7QHZ - chain A; structure by X-ray diffraction, 1.50 A resolution.

== Chain A ==
Molecule: Kallikrein-6
Source organism: Homo sapiens
Notes: EC 3.4.21.-
Reference sequence: Q92876 (KLK6_HUMAN); the construct lacks a stretch of the UniProt sequence and is renumbered around it, so the offset changes along the chain: 16-36 = UniProt 22-42; 38-67 = UniProt 43-72; 69-125 = UniProt 73-129; 127-130 = UniProt 130-133; 4 more segments
Amino-acid sequence (223 residues; each row starts with the number of its first residue; note: 10 numbers in that range are skipped by the numbering (no residue carries them; nothing is unmodelled there)):
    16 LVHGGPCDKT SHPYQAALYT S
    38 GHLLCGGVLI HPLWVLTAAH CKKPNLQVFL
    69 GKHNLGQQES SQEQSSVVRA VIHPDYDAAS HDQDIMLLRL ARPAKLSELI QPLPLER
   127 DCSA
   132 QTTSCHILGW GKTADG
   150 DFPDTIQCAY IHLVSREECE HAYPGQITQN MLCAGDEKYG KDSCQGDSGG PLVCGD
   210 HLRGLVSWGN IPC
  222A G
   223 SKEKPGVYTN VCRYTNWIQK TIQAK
Disordered / not traced: 247
Differences from the reference sequence: engineered mutation Gly74 (Arg78 in Q92876), Gln76 (Arg80 in Q92876), Gln132 (Asn134 in Q92876)
Curated features (UniProtKB/Swiss-Prot):
  - active site (Charge relay system): His57, Asp102, Ser197
Disulfides: Cys22-Cys157, Cys42-Cys58, Cys128-Cys234, Cys136-Cys203, Cys168-Cys182, Cys193-Cys222
Small-molecule neighbours: DKFZ917 (CI5; (5R)-3-(4-carbamimidoylphenyl)-N-[(1S)-1-naphthalen-1-ylpropyl]-2-oxidanylidene-1,3-oxazolidine-5-carboxamide): Leu40, Leu41, Cys42, His57, Phe151, Asp191, Ser192, Cys193, Gln194, Gly195, Ser197, Val215, Ser216, Trp217, Gly218, Asn219, Ile220, Cys222, Gly222A, Gly228

== In short ==
Ligands of chain A: DKFZ917. Curated annotation (UniProt) lists 3 active-site residues.
Chain A is Kallikrein-6 (Homo sapiens); the structure, Crystal structure of KLK6 in complex with compound
DKFZ917, was determined by X-ray diffraction together with 7QI0 from the same study.
